PDB entry 6PA7 | electron microscopy, 2.94 A resolution | chains C and J of the 14 polymer chains in the assembly

[Chain C]
Molecule: Histone H2A type 1
From: Xenopus laevis
UniProtKB: P06897 (H2A1_XENLA); residues 1-129 here correspond to UniProt positions 2-130 (UniProt number = residue number + 1)
Sequence (129 residues; each row starts with the number of its first residue):
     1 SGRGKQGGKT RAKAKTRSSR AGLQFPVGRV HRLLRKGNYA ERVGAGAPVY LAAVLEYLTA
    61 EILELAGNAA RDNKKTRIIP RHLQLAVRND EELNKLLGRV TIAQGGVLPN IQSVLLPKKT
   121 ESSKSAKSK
Disordered / not traced: 1-10, 119-129
Sequence notes: conflict Arg99 (Gly100 in P06897), Ser123 (Ala124 in P06897)
Swiss-Prot annotation at these positions:
  - modified residue: Ser1 (N-acetylserine), Lys5 (N6-(2-hydroxyisobutyryl)lysine), Lys9 (N6-(2-hydroxyisobutyryl)lysine), Lys36 (N6-(2-hydroxyisobutyryl)lysine), Lys74 (N6-(2-hydroxyisobutyryl)lysine), Lys75 (N6-(2-hydroxyisobutyryl)lysine), Lys95 (N6-(2-hydroxyisobutyryl)lysine), Gln104 (N5-methylglutamine), Lys118 (N6-(2-hydroxyisobutyryl)lysine)
  - cross-link (Glycyl lysine isopeptide (Lys-Gly)): Lys13 (interchain with G-Cter in ubiquitin), Lys15 (interchain with G-Cter in ubiquitin), Lys119 (interchain with G-Cter in ubiquitin)

[Chain J]
Molecule: 167-nt DNA strand
Sequence (167 nucleotides; row label = number of the first residue in the row):
     1 ATCGGCCGCC ACAGGATGTA TATATCTGAC ACGTGCCTGG AGACTAGGGA GTAATCCCCT
    61 TGGCGGTTAA AACGCGGGGG ACAGCGCGTA CGTGCGTTTA AGCGGTGCTA GAGCTGTCTA
   121 CGACCAATTG AGCGGCCTCG GCACCGGGAT TCTCCAGGGC GGCCGAT
Disordered / not traced: 167

[How chain C and chain J interact]
Residue-residue contacts (12):
  Lys15(C) - DA41(J)  phosphate contact
  Lys15(C) - DG42(J)  hydrogen bond to the phosphate
  Thr16(C) - DA41(J)  phosphate contact
  Arg17(C) - DA41(J)  salt bridge to the phosphate
  Arg20(C) - DG42(J)  salt bridge to the phosphate
  Gly28(C) - DG40(J)  phosphate contact
  Gly28(C) - DA41(J)  phosphate contact
  Arg29(C) - DG40(J)  hydrogen bond to the phosphate
  Arg32(C) - DG39(J)  phosphate contact
  Arg32(C) - DG40(J)  salt bridge to the phosphate
  Arg42(C) - DG49(J)  hydrogen bond to the sugar
  Arg77(C) - DC30(J)  sugar contact
Also at the interface, not in a pair above, chain C (14 interface residues in all): Ala12, Lys13, Ala14, Ser18, Glu41
Also at the interface, not in a pair above, chain J (8 interface residues in all): DA43, DA50

[Overview]
The interface between chain C and chain J involves 14 residues on one side and 8 on the other, with 3 hydrogen
bonds and 3 salt bridges. Polar contacts include Arg42(C)-DG49(J), Lys15(C)-DG42(J) and Arg29(C)-DG40(J).
Chain C is Histone H2A type 1 (Xenopus laevis) and chain J is a 167-nt DNA strand; the structure, The cryo-EM
structure of the human DNMT3A2-DNMT3B3 complex bound to nucleosome, was determined by electron microscopy.
